Entry 8JCB (electron microscopy, 9.50 A resolution (very low resolution: no residue pairs are listed; an interface is given only as per-side residue counts)); this record covers chains M and N of the 16 polymer chains in the assembly.

Chain M:
Molecule: T cell receptor delta variable 1, T cell receptor delta constant
Source organism: Homo sapiens
Reference sequence: chimeric construct of A0A1B0GX56, B7Z8K6: residues 21-114 from A0A1B0GX56 (TRDV1_HUMAN) positions 21-114 (same numbers); residues 138-290 from B7Z8K6 positions 1-153 (UniProt number = residue number - 137)
Chain sequence (307 residues; row label = number of the first residue in the row; numbers below 1 keep their minus sign (Met-16 is residue -16)):
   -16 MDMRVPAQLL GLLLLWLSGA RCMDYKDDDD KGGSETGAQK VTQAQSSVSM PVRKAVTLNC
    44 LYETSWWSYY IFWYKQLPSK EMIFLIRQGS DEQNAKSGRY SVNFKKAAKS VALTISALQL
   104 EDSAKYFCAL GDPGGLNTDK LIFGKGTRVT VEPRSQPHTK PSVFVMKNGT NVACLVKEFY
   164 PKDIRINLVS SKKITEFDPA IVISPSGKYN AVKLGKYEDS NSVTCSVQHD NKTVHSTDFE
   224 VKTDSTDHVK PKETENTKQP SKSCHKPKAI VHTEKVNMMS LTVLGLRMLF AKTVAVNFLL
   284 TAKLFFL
Disordered / not traced: -16 to 21, 115-118, 225-255, 290
Sequence notes: initiating methionine (-16); expression tag (-15 to 20); linker (115-137)
Curated features (UniProtKB/Swiss-Prot):
  - glycosylation (N-linked (GlcNAc...) asparagine): Asn151, Asn214
Cystine bridges: Cys43-Cys111, Cys157-Cys208

Chain N:
Molecule: T cell receptor gamma variable 5, T cell receptor gamma constant 1
Source organism: Homo sapiens
Reference sequence: chimeric construct of A0A0B4J1U4, P0CF51: residues 4-103 from A0A0B4J1U4 (TRGV5_HUMAN) positions 19-118 (UniProt number = residue number + 15); residues 125-297 from P0CF51 positions 1-173 (UniProt number = residue number - 124)
Chain sequence (331 residues; row label = number of the first residue in the row; numbers below 1 keep their minus sign (Met-33 is residue -33)):
   -33 MDMRVPAQLL GLLLLWLSGA RCMDYKDDDD KGGSETGSSN LEGGTKSVTR PTRSSAEITC
    27 DLTVINAFYI HWYLHQEGKA PQRLLYYDVS NSKDVLESGL SPGKYYTHTP RRWSWILILR
    87 NLIENDSGVY YCATWDRGNP KTHYYKKLFG SGTTLVVTDK QLDADVSPKP TIFLPSIAET
   147 KLQKAGTYLC LLEKFFPDVI KIHWQEKKSN TILGSQEGNT MKTNDTYMKF SWLTVPEKSL
   207 DKEHRCIVRH ENNKNGVDQE IIFPPIKTDV ITMDPKDNCS KDANDTLLLQ LTNTSAYYMY
   267 LLLLLKSVVY FAIITCCLLR RTAFCCNGEK S
Disordered / not traced: -33 to 10, 103-110, 232-251, 289-297
Sequence notes: initiating methionine (-33); expression tag (-32 to 3); linker (104-124)
Curated features (UniProtKB/Swiss-Prot):
  - glycosylation (N-linked (GlcNAc...) asparagine): Asn91, Asn190, Asn244, Asn250, Asn259
Cystine bridges: Cys26-Cys98, Cys156-Cys212
From the paper describing this entry:
  - mutagenesis - R86Q: abolished signaling in response to APCs
  - mutagenesis - R86Q: unchanged expression
  - mutagenesis - R86Q: unchanged signaling in response to anti-CD3 antibodies
  - mutagenesis - Y72E/R86H, R86Q: abolished binding to CD1d-alpha-GalCer tetramers

Interface between chain M and chain N:
At this resolution (10 A) residue pairs are not listed: 56 residues of chain M and 60 of chain N lie at the interface.

Overview:
56 residues of chain M face 60 of chain N across their interface. The paper reports that Y72E/R86H and R86Q of
chain N abolish binding to CD1d-alpha-GalCer tetramers; R86Q of chain N abolishes signaling in response to
APCs.
Chain M is T cell receptor delta variable 1, T cell receptor delta constant and chain N is T cell receptor
gamma variable 5, T cell receptor gamma constant 1, both from Homo sapiens; the structure, Vgamma5 Vdelta1 T
cell receptor complex, was determined by electron microscopy (same publication as 8JBV, 8JC0, 8WXE, 8WY0, 8WYI
and 8YC0).
